Entry 6YYN (X-ray diffraction, 2.22 A resolution); this record covers chains AAA and BBB.

== Chain AAA (and BBB) ==
Protein: Cathepsin S
Organism: Homo sapiens
Notes: EC 3.4.22.27; chain BBB of this document is another copy of the same molecule, construct and numbering; everything in this record applies to it too
UniProtKB: P25774 (CATS_HUMAN); residues -1 to 217 here correspond to UniProt positions 113-331 (UniProt number = residue number + 114)
Amino-acid sequence (225 residues; each row starts with the number of its first residue; numbers below 1 keep their minus sign (Arg-1 is residue -1)):
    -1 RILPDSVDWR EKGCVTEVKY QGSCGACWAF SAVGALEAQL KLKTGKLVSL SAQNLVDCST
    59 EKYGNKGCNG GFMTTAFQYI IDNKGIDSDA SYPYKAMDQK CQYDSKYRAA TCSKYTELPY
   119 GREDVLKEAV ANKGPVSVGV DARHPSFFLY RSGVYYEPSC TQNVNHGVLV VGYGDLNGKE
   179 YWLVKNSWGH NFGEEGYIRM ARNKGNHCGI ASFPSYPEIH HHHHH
Disordered / not traced: -1, 220-223 (chain BBB: 221-223)
Sequence notes: expression tag (218-223)
Disulfide bonds: Cys22-Cys66, Cys56-Cys99, Cys158-Cys206
Small-molecule neighbours:
  - citrate anion (FLC), molecule 1: Lys44, Val46, Ser86, Ala88, Ala107
  - citrate anion (FLC), molecule 2: Val152, Tyr154, Lys177, Lys202
  - Q1E (N-methyl-3-[4-([1,2,4]triazolo[4,3-b]pyridazin-6-yl)piperazin-1-yl]sulfonyl-propanamide): Gly23, Cys25, Trp26, Gly68, Gly69, Phe70, Met71, Glu115, Val136, Gly137, Val162, Asn163, His164, Gly165, Phe211
UniProt features mapped onto this chain:
  - active site: Cys25, His164, Asn184

== Interface between chain AAA and chain BBB ==
Residue-residue contacts - 26 pairs, chain AAA then chain BBB:
  Glu59(AAA) - Gln160(BBB)
  Lys60(AAA) - Tyr118(BBB)  hydrogen bond (backbone-side chain)
  Lys60(AAA) - Gln160(BBB)
  Tyr61(AAA) - Tyr118(BBB)
  Gly62(AAA) - Tyr118(BBB)  hydrogen bond (backbone-side chain)
  Lys64(AAA) - Asn161(BBB)
  Thr73(AAA) - Tyr118(BBB)
  Thr73(AAA) - Phe211(BBB)
  Gln76(AAA) - Pro117(BBB)
  Gln76(AAA) - Tyr118(BBB)
  Gln76(AAA) - Arg120(BBB)
  Asp80(AAA) - Arg120(BBB)  salt bridge
  Tyr113(AAA) - Pro117(BBB)
  Tyr113(AAA) - Tyr118(BBB)  hydrogen bond (side chain-backbone)
  Pro117(AAA) - Tyr113(BBB)
  Tyr118(AAA) - Lys60(BBB)  hydrogen bond (side chain-backbone)
  Tyr118(AAA) - Tyr61(BBB)
  Tyr118(AAA) - Gly62(BBB)  hydrogen bond (side chain-backbone)
  Tyr118(AAA) - Thr73(BBB)
  Tyr118(AAA) - Gln76(BBB)
  Tyr118(AAA) - Tyr113(BBB)  hydrogen bond (backbone-side chain)
  Gln160(AAA) - Glu59(BBB)
  Gln160(AAA) - Lys60(BBB)
  Asn161(AAA) - Gly62(BBB)
  Asn161(AAA) - Lys64(BBB)
  Phe211(AAA) - Thr73(BBB)
Also at the interface, not in a pair above, chain AAA (15 interface residues in all): Phe70

== Summary ==
Chain AAA and chain BBB form an interface of 15 and 14 residues respectively; the contacts include 6 hydrogen
bonds and 1 salt bridge. Polar pairs include Asp80(AAA)-Arg120(BBB), Lys60(AAA)-Tyr118(BBB) and
Gly62(AAA)-Tyr118(BBB). Chain AAA binds citrate anion and compound Q1E.
Both chains are Cathepsin S (Homo sapiens). Entry 6YYN (Structure of Cathepsin S in complex with Compound 14)
was determined by X-ray diffraction, deposited together with 6YYO, 6YYP, 6YYQ and 6YYR.
